PDB entry 5X6M | X-ray diffraction, 3.20 A resolution | chains A and F of the 8 polymer chains in the assembly

[Chain A (and F)]
Name: Mothers against decapentaplegic homolog 5
From: Mus musculus
Notes: fragment: MH1 domain; chain F of this document is another copy of the same molecule, construct and numbering; everything in this record applies to it too
UniProt: P97454 (SMAD5_MOUSE); numbering as in UniProt (aligned over 1-143)
Sequence (150 residues; numbered 1 to 150; the number before each row is that of its first residue):
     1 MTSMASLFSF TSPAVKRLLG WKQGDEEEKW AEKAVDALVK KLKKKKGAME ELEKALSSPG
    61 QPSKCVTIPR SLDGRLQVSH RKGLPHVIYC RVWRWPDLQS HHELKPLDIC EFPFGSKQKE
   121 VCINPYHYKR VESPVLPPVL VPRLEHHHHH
Disordered / not traced: 1-11, 134-150 (chain F: 1-12, 134-150)
Sequence notes: expression tag (144-150)
Bound ions: Zn2+: C65, C110, C122, H127
UniProt features mapped onto this chain:
  - binding site (Zn(2+)): C65, C110, C122, H127
  - modified residue: T2 (N-acetylthreonine)
Reported in the primary citation:
  - binding site for the 22-nt DNA strand: R75, Q77
  - binding site for the 22-nt DNA strand: S71, L72, Q77, S79
  - binding site for the 22-nt DNA strand: H101, H102
  - binding site for the 22-nt DNA strand: Q77
  - mutagenesis - H80A: unchanged binding to palindromic SBE DNA

[Interface between chain A and chain F]
Pairs across the interface (34):
  A14(A) with M49(F), hydrophobic
  V15(A) with V35(F), hydrophobic; D36(F); V39(F), hydrophobic
  L18(A) with V39(F), hydrophobic; M49(F), hydrophobic; L52(F), hydrophobic; L56(F), hydrophobic; W93(F), hydrogen bond (backbone-side chain)
  W21(A) with L56(F); S57(F); W93(F)
  K22(A) with E28(F); A31(F); V92(F); W93(F)
  Q23(A) with V92(F), hydrogen bond (backbone-backbone); W93(F); R94(F)
  G24(A) with P96(F)
  D25(A) with D25(F)
  E28(A) with E28(F)
  A31(A) with K22(F)
  V35(A) with V15(F), hydrophobic; L19(F), hydrophobic
  V39(A) with L18(F), hydrophobic
  L56(A) with W21(F)
  S57(A) with W21(F)
  V92(A) with K22(F); Q23(F), hydrogen bond (backbone-backbone)
  W93(A) with L18(F), hydrogen bond (side chain-backbone); W21(F); K22(F)
  P96(A) with G24(F)
Interface residues without a listed pair, chain A (23 interface residues in all): L19, E32, D36, L52, E53, R94
Interface residues without a listed pair, chain F (23 interface residues in all): R17, E32

[Overview]
The chain A/chain F interface involves 23 residues from each chain, with 4 hydrogen bonds. Polar contacts
include L18(A)-W93(F) and Q23(A)-V92(F). The paper reports a binding site for the 22-nt DNA strand at R75(A),
Q77(A) and S71(A) among others; H80A of chain A leaves binding to palindromic SBE DNA unchanged.
Both chains are Mothers against decapentaplegic homolog 5 (Mus musculus). Entry 5X6M (Crystal Structure of
SMAD5-MH1 in complex with a composite DNA sequence) was determined by X-ray diffraction (same publication as
5X6G and 5X6H).
